Entry 9GF6 (electron microscopy, 3.80 A resolution); this record covers chains L and Q of the 11 polymer chains in the assembly.

Chain L:
Molecule: Nucleosomal DNA Strand 2
Sequence (152 nucleotides; numbered -81 to 70; the number before each row is that of its first residue; numbers below 1 keep their minus sign (DT-81 is residue -81)):
   -81 TGCCGAGGCCGCTCAATTGGTCGTAGACAGCTCTAGCACCGCTTAAACGC
   -31 ACGTACGCGCTGTCCCCCGCGTTTTAACCGCCAAGGGGATTACTCCCTAG
    19 TCTCCAGGCACGTGTCAGATATATACATCCTGTGCATGTACTCGGGATAT
    69 TG
Not modelled in the structure: -81 to -76, 60-70

Chain Q:
Protein: Histone H3.1
Source organism: Homo sapiens
Reference sequence: P68431 (H31_HUMAN); residues 0-135 here correspond to UniProt positions 1-136 (UniProt number = residue number + 1)
Sequence (136 residues; numbered 0 to 135; the number before each row is that of its first residue; numbering starts at 0):
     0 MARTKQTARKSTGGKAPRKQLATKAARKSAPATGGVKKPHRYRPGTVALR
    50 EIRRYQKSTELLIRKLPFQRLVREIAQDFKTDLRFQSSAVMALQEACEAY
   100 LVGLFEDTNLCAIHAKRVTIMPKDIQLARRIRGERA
Not modelled in the structure: 0-36
Swiss-Prot annotation at these positions:
  - modified residue: Arg2 (Asymmetric dimethylarginine), Thr3 (Phosphothreonine), Lys4 (Allysine), Gln5 (5-glutamyl dopamine), Thr6 (Phosphothreonine), Arg8 (Citrulline), Lys9 (N6,N6,N6-trimethyllysine), Ser10 (ADP-ribosylserine), Thr11 (Phosphothreonine), Lys14 (N6-(2-hydroxyisobutyryl)lysine), Arg17 (Asymmetric dimethylarginine), Lys18 (N6-(2-hydroxyisobutyryl)lysine), Lys23 (N6-(2-hydroxyisobutyryl)lysine), Arg26 (Citrulline), Lys27 (N6,N6,N6-trimethyllysine), Ser28 (ADP-ribosylserine), Lys36 (N6,N6,N6-trimethyllysine), Lys37 (N6-methyllysine), Tyr41 (Phosphotyrosine), Lys56 (N6,N6,N6-trimethyllysine) and 8 more in UniProt
  - lipidation: Lys18 (N6-decanoyllysine)

Chain L / chain Q interface:
Pairs across the interface - 17 pairs, chain L then chain Q:
  DG-23(L) with Arg83(Q), phosphate contact; Phe84(Q), phosphate contact; Gln85(Q), phosphate contact; Ser86(Q), hydrogen bond to the phosphate
  DC-22(L) with Arg72(Q), salt bridge to the phosphate; Arg83(Q), phosphate contact; Phe84(Q), hydrogen bond to the phosphate
  DG-13(L) with Arg63(Q), phosphate contact
  DT-7(L) with Arg40(Q), sugar contact
  DA-6(L) with Arg40(Q), salt bridge to the phosphate
  DC-4(L) with Val117(Q), sugar contact; Thr118(Q), phosphate contact
  DC-3(L) with Arg116(Q), phosphate contact; Val117(Q), hydrogen bond to the phosphate; Thr118(Q), hydrogen bond to the phosphate
  DG-2(L) with Arg116(Q), phosphate contact; Met120(Q), phosphate contact
Also at the interface, not in a pair above, chain L (10 interface residues in all): DC-14, DA-5
Also at the interface, not in a pair above, chain Q (13 interface residues in all): Pro43, Lys115

In short:
10 residues of chain L and 13 residues of chain Q are in contact; the contacts include 4 hydrogen bonds and 2
salt bridges. Polar contacts include DG-23(L)-Ser86(Q), DC-22(L)-Phe84(Q) and DC-3(L)-Val117(Q).
Here chain L is Nucleosomal DNA Strand 2 and chain Q is Histone H3.1 (Homo sapiens). Entry 9GF6 (CryoEM
structure of the human INO80 core-nucleosome complex state N-6) was determined by electron microscopy.
